PDB entry 4J0X | X-ray diffraction, 2.50 A resolution | chain A

# Chain A
Name: Ribosomal RNA-processing protein 9
Organism: Saccharomyces cerevisiae
Notes: fragment: wd domain
UniProt: Q06506 (RRP9_YEAST); residues 127-573 here = UniProt positions 127-573
Amino-acid sequence (451 residues; each row starts with the number of its first residue):
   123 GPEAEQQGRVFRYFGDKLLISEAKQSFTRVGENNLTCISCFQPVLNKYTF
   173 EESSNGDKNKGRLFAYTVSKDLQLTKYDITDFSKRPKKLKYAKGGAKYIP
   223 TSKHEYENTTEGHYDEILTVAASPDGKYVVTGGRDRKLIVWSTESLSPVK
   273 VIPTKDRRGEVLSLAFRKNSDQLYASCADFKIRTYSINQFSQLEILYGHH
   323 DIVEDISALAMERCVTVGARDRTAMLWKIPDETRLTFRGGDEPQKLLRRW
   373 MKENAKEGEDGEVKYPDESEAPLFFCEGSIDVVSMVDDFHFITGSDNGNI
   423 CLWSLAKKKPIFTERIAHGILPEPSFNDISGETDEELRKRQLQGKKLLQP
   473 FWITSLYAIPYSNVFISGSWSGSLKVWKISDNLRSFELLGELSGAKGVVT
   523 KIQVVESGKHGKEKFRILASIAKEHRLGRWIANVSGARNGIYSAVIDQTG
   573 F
Disordered / not traced: 123-129, 166-183, 223-229, 376-395, 444-468, 530-535, 571-573
Construct notes: expression tag (123-126)
What the authors report for this chain:
  - mutagenesis - Y319D: unchanged binding to yU3BC
  - mutagenesis - Y319D, D353A/E354A, K429A/K430A/K431A, R551D, R551D/W552D, W552D: decreased growth
  - mutagenesis - Y319D/D353A/E354A/K429A/K430A/K431A/R551D/W552D: abolished growth

# In short
The paper reports that Y319D, D353A/E354A and K429A/K430A/K431A, among others, reduce growth;
Y319D/D353A/E354A/K429A/K430A/K431A/R551D/W552D abolish growth; 7 substitutions were tested in all.
Chain A is Ribosomal RNA-processing protein 9 (Saccharomyces cerevisiae); the structure, Structure of Rrp9,
was determined by X-ray diffraction, deposited together with 4J0W.
